2AQO - chains A and B; structure by X-ray diffraction, 1.95 A resolution.

# Chain A (and B)
Name: Isoaspartyl dipeptidase
From: Escherichia coli
Notes: EC 3.4.19.-; chain B of this document is another copy of the same molecule, construct and numbering; everything in this record applies to it too
UniProt: P39377 (IADA_ECOLI); numbering as in UniProt (aligned over 1-390)
Amino-acid sequence (390 residues; numbered 1 to 390; the number before each row is that of its first residue):
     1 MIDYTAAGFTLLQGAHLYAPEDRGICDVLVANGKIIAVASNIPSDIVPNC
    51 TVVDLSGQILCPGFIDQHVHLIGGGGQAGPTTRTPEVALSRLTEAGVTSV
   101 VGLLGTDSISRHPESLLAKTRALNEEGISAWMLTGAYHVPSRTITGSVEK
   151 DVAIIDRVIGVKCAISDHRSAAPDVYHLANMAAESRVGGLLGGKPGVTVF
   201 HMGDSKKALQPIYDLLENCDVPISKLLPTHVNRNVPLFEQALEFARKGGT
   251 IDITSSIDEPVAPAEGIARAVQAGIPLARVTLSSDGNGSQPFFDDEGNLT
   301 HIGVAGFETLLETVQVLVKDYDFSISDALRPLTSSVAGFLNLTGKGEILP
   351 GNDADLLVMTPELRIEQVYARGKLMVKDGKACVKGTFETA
Not modelled in the structure: 291-301, 390 (chain B: 290-303, 390)
Differences from the reference sequence: engineered mutation Gln77 (Glu in P39377); modified residue (162)
Modified / non-standard residues: Lys162 (lysine nz-carboxylic acid; KCX)
Metal / ion sites: Zn2+ site 1: His68, His70, Lys162, Asp285; Zn2+ site 2: Lys162, His201, His230
Swiss-Prot annotation at these positions:
  - active site: Asp285 (Proton acceptor)
  - binding site (Zn(2+)): His68, His70, Lys162, His201, His230, Asp285
  - binding site (substrate): Thr106, Tyr137, Arg169, Arg233, Ser289
  - modified residue: Lys162 (N6-carboxylysine)
  - mutagenesis: Tyr137 (Y137A/F: Reduces activity 1000-fold), Arg169 (R169K: Reduces activity 1000-fold; R169M: Loss of activity), Arg233 (R233K: Reduces activity 1000-fold; R233M: Loss of activity), Asp285 (D285A: Reduces activity 100000-fold)
Reported in the primary citation:
  - Zn2+ coordination: His68, His70, Lys162, His201, His230, Asp285
  - post-translational modification sites: Lys162
  - catalytic residues: Asp285 (citing earlier work)
  - mutagenesis - E77Q: decreased catalytic activity
  - conformationally variable residues (side-chain flip): Gln77
  - catalytic residues: Arg169 (proposed by the authors, not directly observed)

# Interface between chain A and chain B
Pairs across the interface (48):
  Asp3(A) with Ile36(B); Ala37(B)
  Tyr4(A) with Ile36(B); Ala37(B), hydrophobic; Ile42(B); Pro43(B); Ile46(B)
  Ala6(A) with Ile36(B); Pro350(B), hydrophobic; Gly351(B)
  Phe9(A) with Ile36(B), hydrophobic
  Ala31(A) with Asn32(B)
  Asn32(A) with Ala31(B), hydrogen bond (side chain-backbone); Asn32(B), hydrogen bond
  Ile36(A) with Asp3(B); Tyr4(B); Ala6(B); Ala7(B), hydrophobic; Asn32(B)
  Ala37(A) with Asp3(B); Tyr4(B), hydrophobic
  Ala39(A) with Ile2(B), hydrophobic
  Ser40(A) with Ile2(B)
  Asn41(A) with Ile2(B)
  Ile42(A) with Ile2(B), hydrophobic; Tyr4(B)
  Pro43(A) with Tyr4(B)
  Ile46(A) with Tyr4(B); Ile46(B); Pro48(B)
  Val47(A) with Val47(B), hydrophobic
  Pro48(A) with Ile46(B); Val47(B)
  Glu114(A) with Lys150(B), salt bridge
  Arg121(A) with Ala153(B); Ile154(B), hydrogen bond (side chain-backbone); Asp156(B)
  Ile144(A) with Lys150(B); Ile154(B), hydrophobic
  Lys150(A) with Glu114(B), salt bridge; Ile144(B)
  Ala153(A) with Arg121(B)
  Ile154(A) with Arg121(B), hydrogen bond (backbone-side chain); Ile144(B), hydrophobic
  Ile155(A) with Ile155(B), hydrophobic
  Asp156(A) with Arg121(B); Asp156(B)
  Gly351(A) with Ala6(B)
Also at the interface, not in a pair above, chain A (32 interface residues in all): Ile2, Ala7, Leu29, Lys34, Ile35, Leu117, Pro350
Also at the interface, not in a pair above, chain B (32 interface residues in all): Phe9, Leu29, Lys34, Ile35, Ala39, Ser40, Asn41, Leu117

# Summary
Chain A and chain B each contribute 32 residues to their interface; the contacts include 4 hydrogen bonds and
2 salt bridges. Polar pairs include Glu114(A)-Lys150(B), Asn32(A)-Ala31(B) and Asn32(A)-Asn32(B). From the
paper: catalytic residues Asp285(A) and Arg169(A); E77Q of chain A reduces catalytic activity.
Chain A and chain B are both Isoaspartyl dipeptidase (Escherichia coli); the structure, Crystal structure of
E. coli Isoaspartyl Dipeptidase Mutant E77Q, was determined by X-ray diffraction, deposited together with
2AQV.
